8U4E - chains A and D of the 5 polymer chains in the assembly; structure by electron microscopy, 4.20 A resolution (low resolution: residue-level contacts below are approximate; hydrogen-bond / salt-bridge calls are withheld).

# Chain A
Name: Insulin receptor
Organism: Homo sapiens
UniProtKB: P06213 (INSR_HUMAN); residues -26 to 1355 here correspond to UniProt positions 1-1382 (UniProt number = residue number + 27)
Chain sequence (1382 residues; numbered -26 to 1355; the number before each row is that of its first residue; numbers below 1 keep their minus sign (Met-26 is residue -26)):
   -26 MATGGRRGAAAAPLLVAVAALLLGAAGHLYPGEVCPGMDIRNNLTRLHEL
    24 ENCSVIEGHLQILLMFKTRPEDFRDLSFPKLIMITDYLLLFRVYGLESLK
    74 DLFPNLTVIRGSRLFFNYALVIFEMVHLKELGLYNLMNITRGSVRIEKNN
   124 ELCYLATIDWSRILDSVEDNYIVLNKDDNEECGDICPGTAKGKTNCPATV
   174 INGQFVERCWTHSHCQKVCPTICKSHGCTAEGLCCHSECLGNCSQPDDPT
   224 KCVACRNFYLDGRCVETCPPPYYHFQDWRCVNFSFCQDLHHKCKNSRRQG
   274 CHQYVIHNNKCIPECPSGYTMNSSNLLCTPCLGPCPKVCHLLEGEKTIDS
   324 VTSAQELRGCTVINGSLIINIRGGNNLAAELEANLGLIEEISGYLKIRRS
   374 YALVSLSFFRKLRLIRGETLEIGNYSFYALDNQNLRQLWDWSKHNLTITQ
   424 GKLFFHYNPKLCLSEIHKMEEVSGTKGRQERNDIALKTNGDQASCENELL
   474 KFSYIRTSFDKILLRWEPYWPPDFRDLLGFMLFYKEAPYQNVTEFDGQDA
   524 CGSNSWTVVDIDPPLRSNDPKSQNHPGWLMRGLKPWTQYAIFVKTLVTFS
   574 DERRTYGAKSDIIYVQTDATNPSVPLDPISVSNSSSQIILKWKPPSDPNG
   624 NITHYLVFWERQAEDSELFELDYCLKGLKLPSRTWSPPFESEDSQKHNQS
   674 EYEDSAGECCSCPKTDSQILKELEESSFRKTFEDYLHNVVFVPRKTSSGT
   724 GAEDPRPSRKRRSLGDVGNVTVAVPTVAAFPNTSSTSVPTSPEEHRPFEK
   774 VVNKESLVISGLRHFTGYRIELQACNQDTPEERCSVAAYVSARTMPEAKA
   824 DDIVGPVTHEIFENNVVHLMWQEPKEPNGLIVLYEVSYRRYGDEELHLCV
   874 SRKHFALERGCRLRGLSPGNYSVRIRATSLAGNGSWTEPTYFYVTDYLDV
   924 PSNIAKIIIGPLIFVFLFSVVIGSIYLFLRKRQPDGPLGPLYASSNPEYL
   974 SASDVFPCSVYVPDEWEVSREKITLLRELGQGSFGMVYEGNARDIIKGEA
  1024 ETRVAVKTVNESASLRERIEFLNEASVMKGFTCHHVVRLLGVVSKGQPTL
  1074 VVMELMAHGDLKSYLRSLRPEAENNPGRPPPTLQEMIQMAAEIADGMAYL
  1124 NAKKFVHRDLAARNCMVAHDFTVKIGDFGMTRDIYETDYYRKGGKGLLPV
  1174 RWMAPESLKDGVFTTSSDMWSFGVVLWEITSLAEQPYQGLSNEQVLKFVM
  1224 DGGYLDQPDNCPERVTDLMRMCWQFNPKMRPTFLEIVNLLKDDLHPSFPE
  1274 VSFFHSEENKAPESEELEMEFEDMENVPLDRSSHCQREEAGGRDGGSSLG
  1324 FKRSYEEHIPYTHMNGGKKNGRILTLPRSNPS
Not modelled in the structure: -26 to 2, 153-178, 271-273, 315-316, 347-350, 523-526, 542-544, 574-576, 657-690, 719-767, 918-1355
Disulfide bonds: Cys8-Cys26, Cys192-Cys201, Cys196-Cys207, Cys208-Cys216, Cys212-Cys225, Cys228-Cys237, Cys241-Cys253, Cys259-Cys284, Cys266-Cys274, Cys288-Cys301, Cys304-Cys308, Cys312-Cys333, Cys435-Cys468, Cys647-Cys872, Cys798-Cys807
Curated features (UniProtKB/Swiss-Prot):
  - region: Glu706 to Phe714 (Insulin-binding), Tyr972 (Important for interaction with IRS1, SHC1 and STAT5B), Tyr1334 to Met1337 (PIK3R1-binding)
  - active site: Asp1132 (Proton donor/acceptor)
  - binding site (ATP): Ser1006, Lys1030, Glu1077 to Asp1083, Arg1136, Asn1137, Asp1150
  - site: Phe39 (Insulin-binding)
  - modified residue: Ser373 (Phosphoserine), Tyr374 (Phosphotyrosine), Ser380 (Phosphoserine), Tyr965 (Phosphotyrosine), Tyr972 (Phosphotyrosine), Tyr984 (Phosphotyrosine), Cys1056 (S-nitrosocysteine), Tyr1158 (Phosphotyrosine), Tyr1162 (Phosphotyrosine), Tyr1163 (Phosphotyrosine), Tyr1328 (Phosphotyrosine), Tyr1334 (Phosphotyrosine)
  - glycosylation (N-linked (GlcNAc...) asparagine): Asn16, Asn25, Asn78, Asn111, Asn215, Asn255, Asn295, Asn337, Asn397, Asn418, Asn514, Asn606, Asn624, Asn671, Asn742, Asn755, Asn893, Asn906
  - cross-link: Lys1052 (Glycyl lysine isopeptide (Lys-Gly) (interchain with G-Cter in ubiquitin))
What the authors report for this chain:
  - mutagenesis - E316A, E318A, D322A: unchanged signaling in response to IGF2
  - mutagenesis - E316A/E318A/D322A, K484E/L552A, R539A: decreased signaling in response to IGF2
  - mutagenesis - E316A/E318A/D322A, R539A: unchanged signaling in response to insulin
  - mutagenesis - N594A, N594E, N594R: increased signaling in response to IGF2
  - mutagenesis - N594A, N594E, N594R: increased signaling in response to insulin

# Chain D
Name: Insulin-like growth factor II
Organism: Homo sapiens
UniProtKB: P01344 (IGF2_HUMAN); residues -23 to 156 here correspond to UniProt positions 1-180 (UniProt number = residue number + 24)
Chain sequence (180 residues; row label = number of the first residue in the row; numbers below 1 keep their minus sign (Met-23 is residue -23)):
   -23 MGIPMGKSMLVLLTFLAFASCCIAAYRPSETLCGGELVDTLQFVCGDRGF
    27 YFSRPASRVSRRSRGIVEECCFRSCDLALLETYCATPAKSERDVSTPPTV
    77 LPDNFPRYPVGKFFQYDTWKQSTQRLRRGLPALLRARRGHVLAKELEAFR
   127 EAKRHRPLIALPTQDPAHGGAPPEMASNRK
Not modelled in the structure: -23 to 5, 33-36, 64-156
Disulfide bonds: Cys9-Cys47, Cys21-Cys60, Cys46-Cys51
Curated features (UniProtKB/Swiss-Prot):
  - region: Ala1 to Phe28 (B), Ser29 to Arg40 (C), Gly41 to Ala61 (A), Thr62 to Glu67 (D)
  - site (Important for interaction with integrin): Arg24, Arg34, Arg37, Arg38
  - glycosylation (O-linked (GalNAc...) threonine): Thr72, Thr75, Thr139
What the authors report for this chain:
  - mutagenesis - R37A/R38A: decreased signaling in response to IR
  - mutagenesis - E12A, E12A/R37A/R38A, V43E: decreased signaling with Insulin receptor (chain A)
  - mutagenesis - F19A/L53A, R37A, R37A/R38A, R38A: unchanged signaling with Insulin receptor (chain A)
  - mutagenesis - F19A/L53A, R37A/R38A: decreased co-localization with Insulin receptor (chain A)
  - mutagenesis - R30A: increased signaling with Insulin receptor (chain A)
  - mutagenesis - R30A: increased binding to IR-B
  - mutagenesis - R30A: increased binding to IR-A
  - mutagenesis - F19A/L53A, R37A/R38A, V43E: decreased growth in response to cell viability and growth

# Interface between chain A and chain D
Residue-residue contacts (30):
  Pro495(A) with Thr7(D)
  Asp496(A) with Cys9(D)
  Phe497(A) with Gly10(D); Glu12(D)
  Arg498(A) with Cys9(D); Gly10(D)
  Arg539(A) with Glu12(D)
  Asp707(A) with Val43(D)
  Tyr708(A) with Arg37(D)
  His710(A) with Gly10(D); Gly11(D); Val14(D)
  Asn711(A) with Gly41(D); Ile42(D); Val43(D); Glu44(D)
  Phe714(A) with Phe26(D); Tyr59(D)
  Val715(A) with Tyr27(D); Phe28(D); Tyr59(D)
  Pro716(A) with Tyr27(D); Tyr59(D)
  Arg717(A) with Tyr27(D); Glu57(D); Thr58(D); Tyr59(D); Cys60(D); Ala61(D); Pro63(D)
Other interface residues (no listed pair), chain A (16 interface residues in all): Asn541, Val713, Lys718
Other interface residues (no listed pair), chain D (21 interface residues in all): Cys47
The authors on this interface:
  - hot spots on chain D (mutagenesis) - R30A: increased binding to IR-B

# Overview
16 residues of chain A and 21 residues of chain D are in contact. The paper reports that E316A/E318A/D322A,
K484E/L552A and R539A of chain A reduce signaling in response to IGF2; N594A, N594E and N594R of chain A
increase signaling in response to IGF2; 17 substitutions were tested in all.
Chain A is Insulin receptor and chain D is Insulin-like growth factor II, both from Homo sapiens; the
structure, Cryo-EM structure of long form insulin receptor (IR-B) with three IGF2 bound, asymmetric
conformation, was determined by electron microscopy (same publication as 8U4B, 8U4C, 8VJB and 8VJC).
